Entry 7YF0 (electron microscopy, 3.40 A resolution); this record covers chains R and U of the 22 polymer chains in the assembly.

== Chain R ==
Molecule: RNA-directed RNA polymerase
Source organism: Mammalian orthoreovirus 3
Notes: EC 2.7.7.48
UniProtKB: C9E870 (C9E870_9REOV); numbering as in UniProt (aligned over 1-1267)
Amino-acid sequence (1267 residues; row label = number of the first residue in the row):
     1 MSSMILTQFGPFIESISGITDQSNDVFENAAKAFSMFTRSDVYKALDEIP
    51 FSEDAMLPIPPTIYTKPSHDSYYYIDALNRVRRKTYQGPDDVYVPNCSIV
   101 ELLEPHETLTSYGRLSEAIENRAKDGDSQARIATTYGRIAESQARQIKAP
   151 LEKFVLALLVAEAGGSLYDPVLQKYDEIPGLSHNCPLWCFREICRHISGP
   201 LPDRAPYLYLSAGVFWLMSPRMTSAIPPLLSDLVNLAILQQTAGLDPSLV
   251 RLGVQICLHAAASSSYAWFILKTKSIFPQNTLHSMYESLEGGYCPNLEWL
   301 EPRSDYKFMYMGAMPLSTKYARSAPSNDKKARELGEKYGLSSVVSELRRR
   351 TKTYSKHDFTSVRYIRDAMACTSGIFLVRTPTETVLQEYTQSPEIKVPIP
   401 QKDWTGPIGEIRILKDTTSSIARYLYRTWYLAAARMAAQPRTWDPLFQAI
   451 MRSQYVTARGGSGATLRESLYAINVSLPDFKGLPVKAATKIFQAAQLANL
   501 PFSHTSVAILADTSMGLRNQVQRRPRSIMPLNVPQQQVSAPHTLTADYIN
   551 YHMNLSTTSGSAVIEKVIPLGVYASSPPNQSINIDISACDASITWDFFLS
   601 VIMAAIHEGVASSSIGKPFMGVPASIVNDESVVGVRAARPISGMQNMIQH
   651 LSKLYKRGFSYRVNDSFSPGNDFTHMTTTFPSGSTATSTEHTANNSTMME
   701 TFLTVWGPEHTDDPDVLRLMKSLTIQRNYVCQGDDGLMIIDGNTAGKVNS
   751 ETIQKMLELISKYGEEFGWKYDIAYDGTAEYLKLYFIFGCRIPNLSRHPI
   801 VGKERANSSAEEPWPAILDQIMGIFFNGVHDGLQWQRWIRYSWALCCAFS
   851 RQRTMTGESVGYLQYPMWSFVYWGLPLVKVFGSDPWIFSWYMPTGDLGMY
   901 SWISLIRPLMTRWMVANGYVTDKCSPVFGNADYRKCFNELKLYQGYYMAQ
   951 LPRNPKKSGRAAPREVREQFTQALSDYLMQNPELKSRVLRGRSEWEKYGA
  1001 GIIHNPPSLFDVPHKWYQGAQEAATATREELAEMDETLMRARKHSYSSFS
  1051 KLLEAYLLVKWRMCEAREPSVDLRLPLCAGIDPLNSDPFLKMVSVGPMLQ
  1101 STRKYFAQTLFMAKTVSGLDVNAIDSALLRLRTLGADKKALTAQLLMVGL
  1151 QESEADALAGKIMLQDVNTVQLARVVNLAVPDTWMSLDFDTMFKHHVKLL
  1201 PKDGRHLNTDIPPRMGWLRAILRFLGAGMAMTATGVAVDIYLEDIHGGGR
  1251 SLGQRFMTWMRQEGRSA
Unresolved in the structure: 1-2, 454-510, 517-533, 560-564, 855-860, 958-1026, 1101-1121, 1137-1157, 1264-1267

== Chain U ==
Molecule: Mu-2 protein
Source organism: Mammalian orthoreovirus 3
UniProtKB: C9E872 (C9E872_9VIRU); numbering as in UniProt (aligned over 1-736)
Amino-acid sequence (736 residues; row label = number of the first residue in the row):
     1 MAYIAVPAVVDSRSSEAIGLLESFGVDAGSDANDVSYQDHDYVVDQLQYM
    51 LDGYEAGDVIDALVYRNWLHHSVYCLLPPKSQLLEYWKSNPSVIPDNVDR
   101 RLRKRLMLKKDLRKDDEYNQLARAFKISDVYAPLISSTTSPMTMIQNLNQ
   151 GEIVYTTTDRVIGARVLLYAPRKYYASTLSFTMTRCVLPFGKEVSRVPHS
   201 RFNVGTFPSIATPKCSVMSGVDIESIPNEFIKLFYQRVKSIHANILNDIS
   251 PQIVSDMINRKRLRVHTPSNRRAAQLMHLPYHVKRGASHVDVYRVDVVNV
   301 LFEVVDVADGLRSVSRKLIMHTVPVCILELLGIEIADYCIRQEDGMFTDW
   351 FLLLTMLSDGLTDRRTHCQYLINPSSMPPDVILNISITGFINRHTIDVMP
   401 DVYDFIKPIGAVLPKGSFKSTIMRVLDSISVLGVKIMPRAHVVDSDEVGE
   451 QMEPTFEHAVMEIYKGIAGVDSLDDLTKWVLNSDLVPHDDRLGQLFQAFL
   501 PLAKDLLAPMARQFYDNSMSEGRLLTFAHADSELLNANYFGHLLRLKIPY
   551 ITEVNLMIRKNREGGELFQLVLSYLYKMYATSAQPKWFGSLLRLLICPWL
   601 HMEKLIGEADPASTSAEIGWHVPREQLMQDGWCGCEDGFIPYVSIRAPRL
   651 VIEELMEKNWGQYHAQVIVTDQLVVGEPRRVSAKAVIKGNHLPVKLISRF
   701 ACFTLTSKYEMRLPCGHSTGRGAAYNARLAFRSDLA
Unresolved in the structure: 1, 29-32, 177-197, 261-288, 629-637, 713-718, 735-736

== How chain R and chain U interact ==
Pairs across the interface (61; chain R residue first):
  Leu-78(R) with Asp-516(U); Val-686(U); Lys-688(U)
  Asn-79(R) with Gln-666(U), hydrogen bond
  Arg-80(R) with Asp-516(U), salt bridge
  Thr-390(R) with Arg-512(U), hydrogen bond (backbone-side chain); Asn-538(U)
  Ser-392(R) with Lys-504(U), hydrogen bond; Asn-536(U), hydrogen bond
  Pro-393(R) with Lys-504(U), hydrogen bond (backbone-side chain)
  Glu-394(R) with Leu-500(U); Lys-504(U)
  Ile-395(R) with Phe-496(U)
  Lys-396(R) with Phe-496(U); Gln-497(U), hydrogen bond (side chain-backbone)
  Val-397(R) with Gln-497(U)
  Pro-398(R) with Phe-496(U); Met-578(U), hydrophobic
  Trp-404(R) with Ser-582(U)
  Pro-407(R) with Gln-584(U)
  Arg-412(R) with Ser-582(U); Gln-584(U)
  Trp-595(R) with Ser-582(U)
  Asp-596(R) with Thr-581(U)
  Ser-600(R) with Ser-582(U), hydrogen bond
  Gly-616(R) with Ala-56(U)
  Lys-617(R) with Glu-55(U)
  Pro-618(R) with Leu-51(U); Asp-52(U); Tyr-54(U)
  Phe-619(R) with Asp-52(U)
  Pro-623(R) with Leu-51(U), hydrophobic
  Ala-624(R) with Leu-233(U)
  Ser-625(R) with Leu-233(U)
  Ile-626(R) with Glu-229(U); Lys-232(U); Leu-233(U); Gln-236(U)
  Asn-628(R) with Glu-224(U); Lys-232(U)
  Gly-634(R) with His-367(U)
  Arg-636(R) with Glu-224(U), salt bridge
  Ala-637(R) with Glu-224(U)
  Ala-638(R) with Ile-223(U), hydrophobic; Glu-224(U), hydrogen bond (backbone-side chain); Gln-236(U)
  Pro-640(R) with Leu-233(U), hydrophobic; Gln-236(U)
  Lys-656(R) with Arg-545(U), hydrogen bond (backbone-side chain)
  Arg-657(R) with Leu-535(U); Tyr-539(U); Gly-541(U), hydrogen bond (side chain-backbone)
  Arg-662(R) with Asn-690(U)
  Gly-670(R) with Lys-688(U)
  Asp-672(R) with Lys-688(U)
  Thr-674(R) with Phe-540(U)
  His-675(R) with Asn-538(U), hydrogen bond
  Met-676(R) with Asn-538(U), hydrogen bond (backbone-side chain); Tyr-539(U); Phe-540(U), hydrophobic
  Thr-677(R) with Asn-538(U)
Also at the interface, not in a pair above, chain R (50 interface residues in all): Asp-76, Ala-77, Tyr-389, Gln-401, Lys-402, Gly-406, Gly-621, Val-627, Val-633, Thr-678
Also at the interface, not in a pair above, chain U (43 interface residues in all): Gly-53, Phe-230, Cys-368, Asp-489, Gln-513, Leu-543, Lys-577, Ala-580, Ala-583, Gly-689

== In short ==
50 residues of chain R face 43 of chain U across their interface; the contacts include 12 hydrogen bonds and 2
salt bridges. Among the polar pairs are Arg-80(R)/Asp-516(U), Arg-636(R)/Glu-224(U) and Asn-79(R)/Gln-666(U).
Chain R is RNA-directed RNA polymerase and chain U is Mu-2 protein, both from Mammalian orthoreovirus 3; the
structure, In situ structure of polymerase complex of mammalian reovirus in the core, was determined by
electron microscopy together with 7YED, 7YEV, 7YEZ and 7YFE from the same study.
